Entry 4G9F (X-ray diffraction, 1.90 A resolution); this record covers chains A and C of the 5 polymer chains in the assembly.

Chain A:
Protein: HLA class I histocompatibility antigen, B-27 alpha chain
Source organism: Homo sapiens
Reference sequence: P03989 (1B27_HUMAN); residues 1-276 here correspond to UniProt positions 25-300 (UniProt number = residue number + 24)
Chain sequence (276 residues; each row starts with the number of its first residue):
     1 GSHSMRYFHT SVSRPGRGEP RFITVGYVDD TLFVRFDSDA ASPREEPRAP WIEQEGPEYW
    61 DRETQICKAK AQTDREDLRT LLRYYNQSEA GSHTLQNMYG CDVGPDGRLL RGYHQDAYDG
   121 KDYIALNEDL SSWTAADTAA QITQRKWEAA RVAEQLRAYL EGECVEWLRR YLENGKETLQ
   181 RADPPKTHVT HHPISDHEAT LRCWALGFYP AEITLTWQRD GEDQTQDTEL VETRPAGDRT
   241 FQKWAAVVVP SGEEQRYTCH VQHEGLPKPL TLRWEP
Disulfides: Cys101-Cys164, Cys203-Cys259

Chain C:
Protein: Gag protein
Reference sequence: Q9YNZ1 (Q9YNZ1_9HIV1); residues 1-10 here correspond to UniProt positions 22-31 (UniProt number = residue number + 21)
Chain sequence (10 residues; numbered 1 to 10; the number before each row is that of its first residue):
     1 KRWIIMGLNK

Interface between chain A and chain C:
Pairs across the interface - 43 pairs, chain A then chain C:
  Met5(A) - Lys1(C)
  Tyr7(A) - Lys1(C)  hydrogen bond (side chain-backbone)
  Tyr7(A) - Arg2(C)
  His9(A) - Arg2(C)  hydrogen bond
  Thr24(A) - Arg2(C)  hydrogen bond
  Glu45(A) - Arg2(C)  salt bridge
  Tyr59(A) - Lys1(C)
  Arg62(A) - Lys1(C)
  Arg62(A) - Ile4(C)
  Glu63(A) - Lys1(C)
  Glu63(A) - Arg2(C)  hydrogen bond (side chain-backbone)
  Ile66(A) - Arg2(C)
  Ile66(A) - Trp3(C)
  Ile66(A) - Ile4(C)  hydrophobic
  Cys67(A) - Arg2(C)  hydrogen bond
  Ala69(A) - Ile4(C)  hydrophobic
  Thr73(A) - Asn9(C)
  Glu76(A) - Asn9(C)  hydrogen bond
  Asp77(A) - Asn9(C)  hydrogen bond
  Asp77(A) - Lys10(C)  salt bridge
  Thr80(A) - Lys10(C)
  Leu81(A) - Lys10(C)
  Tyr84(A) - Lys10(C)  hydrogen bond (side chain-backbone)
  Tyr99(A) - Arg2(C)
  Tyr99(A) - Trp3(C)  hydrogen bond (side chain-backbone)
  His114(A) - Trp3(C)
  Asp116(A) - Lys10(C)  salt bridge
  Tyr123(A) - Lys10(C)
  Thr143(A) - Lys10(C)  hydrogen bond (side chain-backbone)
  Lys146(A) - Asn9(C)
  Lys146(A) - Lys10(C)  hydrogen bond (side chain-backbone)
  Trp147(A) - Leu8(C)  hydrogen bond (side chain-backbone)
  Trp147(A) - Asn9(C)  hydrogen bond (side chain-backbone)
  Trp147(A) - Lys10(C)
  Val152(A) - Leu8(C)  hydrophobic
  Gln155(A) - Ile5(C)
  Leu156(A) - Trp3(C)  hydrophobic
  Tyr159(A) - Lys1(C)  hydrogen bond (side chain-backbone)
  Tyr159(A) - Arg2(C)
  Tyr159(A) - Trp3(C)
  Glu163(A) - Lys1(C)
  Trp167(A) - Lys1(C)
  Tyr171(A) - Lys1(C)  hydrogen bond (side chain-backbone)
Also at the interface, not in a pair above, chain A (34 interface residues in all): Val25, Val34, Leu95

In short:
The interface between chain A and chain C involves 34 residues on one side and 8 on the other; the contacts
include 15 hydrogen bonds and 3 salt bridges. Among the polar pairs are Glu45(A)-Arg2(C), Asp77(A)-Lys10(C)
and Asp116(A)-Lys10(C).
Here chain A is HLA class I histocompatibility antigen, B-27 alpha chain (Homo sapiens) and chain C is Gag
protein. Entry 4G9F (Crystal Structure of C12C TCR-HLAB2705-KK10-L6M) was determined by X-ray diffraction
(same publication as 4G8G, 4G8I and 4G9D).
